PDB entry 4HYX | X-ray diffraction, 1.99 A resolution | chain A

[Chain A]
Protein: Bacteriorhodopsin
From: Halobacterium salinarum
Reference sequence: P02945 (BACR_HALSA); residues -12 to 249 here correspond to UniProt positions 1-262 (UniProt number = residue number + 13)
Sequence (262 residues; each row starts with the number of its first residue; numbers below 1 keep their minus sign (Met-12 is residue -12)):
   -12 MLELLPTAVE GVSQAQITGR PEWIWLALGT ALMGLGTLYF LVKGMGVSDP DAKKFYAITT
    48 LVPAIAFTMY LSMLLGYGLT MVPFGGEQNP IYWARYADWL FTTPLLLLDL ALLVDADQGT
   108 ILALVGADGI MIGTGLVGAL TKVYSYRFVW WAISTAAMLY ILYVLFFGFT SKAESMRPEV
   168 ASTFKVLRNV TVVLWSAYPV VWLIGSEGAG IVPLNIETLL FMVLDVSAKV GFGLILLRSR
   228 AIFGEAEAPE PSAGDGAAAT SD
Disordered / not traced: -12 to 5, 232-249
Glycans and other covalent adducts: retinal (RET) linked to Lys216
Ligand contacts: retinal (RET): Tyr83, Trp86, Thr89, Thr90, Leu93, Met118, Ile119, Gly122, Trp138, Ser141, Thr142, Met145, Trp182, Tyr185, Pro186, Trp189, Asp212, Ala215
Curated features (UniProtKB/Swiss-Prot):
  - site: Asp85 (Primary proton acceptor)
  - modified residue: Gln1 (Pyrrolidone carboxylic acid), Lys216 (N6-(retinylidene)lysine)

[Overview]
Covalently linked retinal: at Lys216.
Chain A is Bacteriorhodopsin (Halobacterium salinarum); the structure, Crystal Structure Analysis of the
Bacteriorhodopsin in Facial Amphiphile-4 DMPC Bicelle, was determined by X-ray diffraction, deposited together
with 4HWL.
